6I7R - chains H and V of the 4 polymer chains in the assembly; structure by X-ray diffraction, 1.95 A resolution.

Chain H:
Molecule: Endothelial PAS domain-containing protein 1
UniProt: Q99814 (EPAS1_HUMAN); numbering as in UniProt (aligned over 523-542)
Chain sequence (20 residues; row label = number of the first residue in the row):
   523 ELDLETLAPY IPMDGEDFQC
Unresolved in the structure: 523-525
Sequence notes: conflict Cys542 (Leu in Q99814)
Modified residues: Pro531 (4-hydroxyproline; HYP)

Chain V:
Molecule: von Hippel-Lindau disease tumor suppressor
From: Homo sapiens
UniProt: P40337 (VHL_HUMAN), isoform P40337-3; residues 54-213 here correspond to UniProt positions 1-160 (UniProt number = residue number - 53)
Chain sequence (160 residues; row label = number of the first residue in the row):
    54 MEAGRPRPVL RSVNSREPSQ VIFCNRSPRV VLPVWLNFDG EPQPYPTLPP GTGRRIHSYR
   114 GHLWLFRDAG THDGLLVNQT ELFVPSLNVD GQPIFANITL PVYTLKERCL QVVRSLVKPE
   174 NYRRLDIVRS LYEDLEDHPN VQKDLERLTQ ERIAHQRMGD
Unresolved in the structure: 54-59, 209-213

How chain H and chain V interact:
Pairs across the interface (45; chain H residue first):
  Leu526(H) with Asn67(V); Arg69(V)
  Glu527(H) with Asn67(V), hydrogen bond (backbone-side chain); Arg69(V), hydrogen bond (backbone-side chain)
  Thr528(H) with Asn67(V); Phe91(V)
  Leu529(H) with Asn67(V), hydrogen bond (backbone-side chain); Arg69(V); Phe91(V); Tyr112(V); His115(V)
  Ala530(H) with Trp88(V), hydrophobic; Tyr112(V)
  Pro531(H) with Trp88(V); Tyr98(V), hydrogen bond (backbone-side chain); His110(V); Ser111(V); Tyr112(V); His115(V); Trp117(V)
  Tyr532(H) with Ile109(V); His110(V), hydrogen bond (backbone-backbone); Tyr112(V)
  Ile533(H) with Pro99(V); Arg107(V); Ile109(V), hydrophobic
  Pro534(H) with Arg108(V); His110(V)
  Asp536(H) with Arg108(V), salt bridge
  Gly537(H) with Arg108(V)
  Asp539(H) with Thr105(V); Gly106(V); Arg107(V), salt bridge
  Phe540(H) with Ile75(V), hydrophobic; Thr105(V); Gly106(V), hydrogen bond (backbone-backbone); Arg107(V)
  Gln541(H) with Gly104(V); Thr105(V)
  Cys542(H) with Cys77(V), disulfide; Asn78(V); Arg79(V), hydrogen bond (backbone-side chain); Gly104(V), hydrogen bond (backbone-backbone); Thr105(V), hydrogen bond (side chain-backbone); Gly106(V)
Cross-chain cystine bridges: Cys542(H)-Cys77(V)

In short:
The interface between chain H and chain V involves 15 residues on one side and 21 on the other, with 1
disulfide bond, 9 hydrogen bonds and 2 salt bridges. Polar pairs include Asp536(H)-Arg108(V),
Asp539(H)-Arg107(V) and Glu527(H)-Asn67(V).
Here chain H is Endothelial PAS domain-containing protein 1 and chain V is von Hippel-Lindau disease tumor
suppressor (Homo sapiens). Entry 6I7R (Structure of pVHL-elongin B-elongin C (VCB) in complex with
hydroxylated-HIF-2alpha (523-542) in the P43212 form) was determined by X-ray diffraction.
